PDB entry 6F2S | electron microscopy, 3.30 A resolution | chains H and G of the 22 polymer chains in the assembly

Chain H:
Name: coat protein subunit H
Source organism: Ageratum yellow vein virus
Reference sequence: W5RUR4 (W5RUR4_9GEMI); residue numbers follow UniProt; this construct covers 40-257
Chain sequence (218 residues; each row starts with the number of its first residue):
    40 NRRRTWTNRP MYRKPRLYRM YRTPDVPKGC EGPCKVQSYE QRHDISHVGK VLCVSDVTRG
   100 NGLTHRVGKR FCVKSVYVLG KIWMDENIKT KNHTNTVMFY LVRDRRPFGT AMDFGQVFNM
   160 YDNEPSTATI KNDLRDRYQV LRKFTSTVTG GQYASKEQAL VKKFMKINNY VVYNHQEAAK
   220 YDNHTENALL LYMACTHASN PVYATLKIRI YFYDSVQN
What the authors report for this chain:
  - binding site for ssDNA loop associated with subunit H: Arg-41
  - conformationally variable residues (order/disorder transition): Asn-40 to Pro-63

Chain G:
Name: Capsid protein
Source organism: Ageratum yellow vein virus
Reference sequence: W5RUR4 (W5RUR4_9GEMI); residues 63-257 here = UniProt positions 63-257
Chain sequence (195 residues; numbered 63 to 257; the number before each row is that of its first residue):
    63 PDVPKGCEGP CKVQSYEQRH DISHVGKVLC VSDVTRGNGL THRVGKRFCV KSVYVLGKIW
   123 MDENIKTKNH TNTVMFYLVR DRRPFGTAMD FGQVFNMYDN EPSTATIKND LRDRYQVLRK
   183 FTSTVTGGQY ASKEQALVKK FMKINNYVVY NHQEAAKYDN HTENALLLYM ACTHASNPVY
   243 ATLKIRIYFY DSVQN
What the authors report for this chain:
  - binding site for ssDNA loop: Ser-114, Tyr-116, Arg-142, Arg-144, Arg-174, Phe-203, Arg-248, Tyr-250

Chain H / chain G interface:
Contacting residue pairs (38; chain H residue first):
  Asn-131(H) with Lys-128(G), hydrogen bond (backbone-side chain); Gly-190(G), hydrogen bond (side chain-backbone); Gln-191(G), hydrogen bond (side chain-backbone); Tyr-192(G); Ser-194(G)
  His-132(H) with Lys-128(G); Glu-196(G)
  Thr-133(H) with Ser-194(G); Lys-195(G); Glu-196(G), hydrogen bond (side chain-backbone); Gln-197(G), hydrogen bond (backbone-side chain)
  Asn-134(H) with Gln-197(G)
  Thr-135(H) with Gln-197(G); Leu-199(G)
  Met-137(H) with Leu-199(G), hydrophobic
  Asn-158(H) with Lys-246(G), hydrogen bond (backbone-side chain)
  Tyr-160(H) with Glu-79(G); Arg-81(G); Thr-244(G)
  Glu-163(H) with Lys-120(G), salt bridge
  Ser-165(H) with Leu-118(G); Gly-119(G); Lys-120(G)
  Thr-166(H) with Leu-118(G); Gly-119(G); Thr-244(G); Lys-246(G), hydrogen bond (backbone-side chain)
  Thr-168(H) with Lys-246(G), hydrogen bond; Arg-248(G), hydrogen bond
  Arg-174(H) with Val-75(G); Arg-248(G)
  Lys-182(H) with Tyr-116(G)
  Gly-190(H) with Tyr-192(G)
  Gln-191(H) with Tyr-192(G), hydrogen bond (backbone-backbone)
  Tyr-192(H) with Tyr-192(G), hydrophobic
  Thr-235(H) with Lys-120(G); Gln-197(G)
  His-236(H) with Glu-196(G), salt bridge
Also at the interface, not in a pair above, chain H (24 interface residues in all): Met-159, Ala-167, Ile-169, Thr-184, Ala-193
Also at the interface, not in a pair above, chain G (22 interface residues in all): Gln-80, Ala-193, Leu-245

In short:
24 residues of chain H and 22 residues of chain G are in contact; the contacts include 10 hydrogen bonds and 2
salt bridges. Among the polar pairs are Glu-163(H)/Lys-120(G), His-236(H)/Glu-196(G) and
Asn-131(H)/Lys-128(G). The paper reports a binding site for ssDNA loop at Ser-114(G), Tyr-116(G) and
Arg-142(G) among others; a binding site for ssDNA loop associated with subunit H at Arg-41(H).
Chain H is coat protein subunit H and chain G is Capsid protein, both from Ageratum yellow vein virus; the
structure, CryoEM structure of Ageratum Yellow Vein virus (AYVV), was determined by electron microscopy.
